PDB entry 6EHQ | X-ray diffraction, 2.20 A resolution | chains L and M of the 4 polymer chains in the assembly

# Chain L (and M)
Name: Hydrogenase-2 large chain
Source organism: Escherichia coli (strain K12)
Notes: EC 1.12.99.6; chain M of this document is another copy of the same molecule, construct and numbering; everything in this record applies to it too
Reference sequence: P0ACE0 (MBHM_ECOLI); residues 1-552 here = UniProt positions 1-552
Sequence (552 residues; row label = number of the first residue in the row):
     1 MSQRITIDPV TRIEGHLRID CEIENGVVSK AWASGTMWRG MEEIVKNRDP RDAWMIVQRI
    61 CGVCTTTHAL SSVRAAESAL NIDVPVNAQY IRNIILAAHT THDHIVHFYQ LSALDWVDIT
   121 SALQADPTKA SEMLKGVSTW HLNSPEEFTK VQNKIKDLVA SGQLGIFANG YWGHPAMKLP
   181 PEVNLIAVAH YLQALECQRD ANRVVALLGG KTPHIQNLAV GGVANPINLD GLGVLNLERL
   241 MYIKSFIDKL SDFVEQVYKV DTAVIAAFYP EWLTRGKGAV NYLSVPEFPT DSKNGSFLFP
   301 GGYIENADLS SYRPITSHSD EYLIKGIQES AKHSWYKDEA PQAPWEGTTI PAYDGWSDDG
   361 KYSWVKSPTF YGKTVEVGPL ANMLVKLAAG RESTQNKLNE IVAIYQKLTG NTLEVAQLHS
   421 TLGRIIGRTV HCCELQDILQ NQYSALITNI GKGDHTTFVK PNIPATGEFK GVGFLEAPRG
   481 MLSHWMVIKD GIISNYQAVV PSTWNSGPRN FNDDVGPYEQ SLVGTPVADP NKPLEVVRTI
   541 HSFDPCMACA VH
Disordered / not traced: 1
Ion coordination: Mg2+: Glu42, Ala498; Ni2+: Cys61, Cys64, Cys546, Cys549; carbonmonoxide-(dicyano) iron Fe: Cys64, Cys549
Ligand contacts: carbonmonoxide-(dicyano) iron (FCO): Cys64, Thr67, His68, Ala477, Pro478, Arg479, Leu482, Val500, Pro501, Ser502, Cys546, Cys549
Swiss-Prot annotation at these positions:
  - binding site (Ni(2+)): Cys61, Cys64, Cys546, Cys549
  - site: His552 (Cleavage)
From the paper describing this entry:
  - Ni2+ coordination: Cys61, Cys64, Cys546, Cys549
  - post-translational modification sites: Cys546
  - Mg2+ coordination: Glu42, Ala498, His552
  - carbonmonoxide-(dicyano) iron coordination: Cys64, Cys549
  - catalytic residues: Glu14 (citing earlier work)

# Interface between chain L and chain M
Contacting residue pairs (17):
  Lys135(L) - Pro145(M)
  Lys135(L) - Glu146(M)  salt bridge
  Thr139(L) - Glu146(M)
  Trp140(L) - Glu146(M)
  His141(L) - Leu142(M)
  His141(L) - Ser144(M)  hydrogen bond (backbone-side chain)
  His141(L) - Glu147(M)
  Leu142(L) - His141(M)
  Leu142(L) - Leu142(M)  hydrophobic
  Ser144(L) - His141(M)  hydrogen bond (side chain-backbone)
  Pro145(L) - Lys135(M)
  Glu146(L) - Lys135(M)  salt bridge
  Glu146(L) - Thr139(M)
  Glu146(L) - Trp140(M)
  Glu147(L) - His141(M)  salt bridge
  Lys150(L) - Asp252(M)  salt bridge
  Asp252(L) - Lys150(M)  salt bridge
Also at the interface, not in a pair above, chain L (12 interface residues in all): Ser138
Also at the interface, not in a pair above, chain M (12 interface residues in all): Ser138

# Summary
The chain L/chain M interface involves 12 residues from each chain; the contacts include 2 hydrogen bonds and
5 salt bridges. Polar pairs include Lys135(L)-Glu146(M), Glu147(L)-His141(M) and Lys150(L)-Asp252(M). Bound to
chain L: carbonmonoxide-(dicyano) iron. From the paper: the catalytic residue Glu14(L); Ni2+ coordination by
Cys61(L), Cys64(L) and Cys546(L) among others.
Chain L and chain M are both Hydrogenase-2 large chain (Escherichia coli (strain K12)); the structure, E. coli
Hydrogenase-2 (as isolated form), was determined by X-ray diffraction together with 6EHS and 6EN9 from the
same study.
